Entry 5XJ0 (X-ray diffraction, 4.00 A resolution (low resolution: residue-level contacts below are approximate; hydrogen-bond / salt-bridge calls are withheld)); this record covers chains G and H of the 9 polymer chains in the assembly.

== Chain G (and H) ==
Molecule: gp39
Source organism: Thermus virus P23-45
Notes: chain H of this document is another copy of the same molecule, construct and numbering; everything in this record applies to it too
UniProt: A7XX65 (A7XX65_9CAUD); residues 1-141 here = UniProt positions 1-141
Sequence (144 residues; each row starts with the number of its first residue; numbers below 1 keep their minus sign (Gly-2 is residue -2)):
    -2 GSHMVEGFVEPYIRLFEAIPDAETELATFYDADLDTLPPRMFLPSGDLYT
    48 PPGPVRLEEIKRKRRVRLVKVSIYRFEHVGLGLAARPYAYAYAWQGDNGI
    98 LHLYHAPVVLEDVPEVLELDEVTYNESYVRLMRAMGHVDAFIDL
Not modelled in the structure: -2 to 3, 110-117, 139-141 (chain H: -2 to 4, 73-84, 108-141)
Differences from the reference sequence: expression tag (-2 to 0)

== How chain G and chain H interact ==
Contacting residue pairs (8):
  Phe5(G) - Leu12(H)
  Tyr9(G) - Arg11(H)
  Tyr9(G) - Ala15(H)
  Arg11(G) - Pro17(H)
  Leu12(G) - Ala15(H)
  Leu12(G) - Pro17(H)
  His102(G) - Arg11(H)
  Val105(G) - Arg11(H)
Interface residues without a listed pair, chain G (9 interface residues in all): Pro8, Tyr89, Ala103
Interface residues without a listed pair, chain H (5 interface residues in all): Ile16

== Summary ==
The interface between chain G and chain H involves 9 residues on one side and 5 on the other.
Both chains are gp39 (Thermus virus P23-45). Entry 5XJ0 (T. thermophilus RNA polymerase holoenzyme bound with
gp39 and gp76) was determined by X-ray diffraction.
